Entry 2VC9 (X-ray diffraction, 2.36 A resolution); this record covers chain A.

[Chain A]
Protein: Alpha-N-acetylglucosaminidase
Organism: Clostridium perfringens
Notes: EC 3.2.1.50
Reference sequence: Q0TST1 (Q0TST1_CLOP1); residue numbers follow UniProt; this construct covers 26-916
Chain sequence (891 residues; each row starts with the number of its first residue):
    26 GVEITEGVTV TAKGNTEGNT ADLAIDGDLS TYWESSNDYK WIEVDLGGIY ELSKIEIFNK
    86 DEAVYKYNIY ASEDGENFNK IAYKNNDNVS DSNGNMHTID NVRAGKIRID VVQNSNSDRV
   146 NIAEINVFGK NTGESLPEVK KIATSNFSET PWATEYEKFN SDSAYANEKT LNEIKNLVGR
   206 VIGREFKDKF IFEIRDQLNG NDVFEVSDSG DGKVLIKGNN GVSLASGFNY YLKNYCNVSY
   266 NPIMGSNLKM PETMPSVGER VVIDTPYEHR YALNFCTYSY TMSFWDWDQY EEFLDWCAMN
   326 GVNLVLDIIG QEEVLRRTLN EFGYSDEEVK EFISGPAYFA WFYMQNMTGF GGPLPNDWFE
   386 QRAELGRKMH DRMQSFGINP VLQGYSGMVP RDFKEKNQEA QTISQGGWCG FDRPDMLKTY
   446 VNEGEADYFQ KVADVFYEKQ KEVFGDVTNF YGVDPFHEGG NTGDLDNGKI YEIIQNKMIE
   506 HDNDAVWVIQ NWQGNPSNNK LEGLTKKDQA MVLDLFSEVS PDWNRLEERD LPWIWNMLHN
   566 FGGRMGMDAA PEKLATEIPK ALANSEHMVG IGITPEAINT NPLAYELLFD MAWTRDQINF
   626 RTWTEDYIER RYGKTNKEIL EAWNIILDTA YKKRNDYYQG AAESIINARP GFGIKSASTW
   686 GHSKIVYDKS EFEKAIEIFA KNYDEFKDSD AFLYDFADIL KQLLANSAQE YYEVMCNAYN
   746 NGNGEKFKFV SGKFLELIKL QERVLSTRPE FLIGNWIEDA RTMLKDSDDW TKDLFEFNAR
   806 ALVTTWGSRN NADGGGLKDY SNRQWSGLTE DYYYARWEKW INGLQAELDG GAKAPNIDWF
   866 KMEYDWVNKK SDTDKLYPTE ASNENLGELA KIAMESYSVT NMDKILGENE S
Not modelled in the structure: 910-916
Metal / ion sites: Ca2+: Leu-48, Asp-51, Asp-53, Thr-56, Ala-148, Glu-149
Ligand contacts: 2-acetamido-1,2-dideoxynojirmycin (NOK): Asn-299, Cys-301, Tyr-305, Trp-366, Met-369, Trp-433, His-482, Glu-483, Trp-517, Leu-540, Leu-563, Phe-566, Glu-601, Trp-811, Leu-822, Tyr-825
Reported in the primary citation:
  - binding site for 2-acetamido-1,2-dideoxynojirmycin: Tyr-305, Trp-366, Tyr-825
  - mutagenesis - E601A: abolished catalytic activity on pNP-alpha-GlcNAc
  - mutagenesis - E483A (20-fold): decreased catalytic activity

[Overview]
Bound to chain A: 2-acetamido-1,2-dideoxynojirmycin. Leu-48, Asp-51, Asp-53, Thr-56, Ala-148 and Glu-149
coordinate Ca2+. The paper reports a binding site for 2-acetamido-1,2-dideoxynojirmycin at Tyr-305, Trp-366
and Tyr-825; E601A abolishes catalytic activity on pNP-alpha-GlcNAc.
Chain A is Alpha-N-acetylglucosaminidase (Clostridium perfringens); the structure, Family 89 Glycoside
Hydrolase from Clostridium perfringens in complex with 2-acetamido-1,2-dideoxynojirmycin, was determined by
X-ray diffraction, deposited together with 2VCA, 2VCB and 2VCC.
